6B3R - chains A and B of the 6 polymer chains in the assembly; structure by electron microscopy, 3.80 A resolution.

Chain A:
Name: Piezo-type mechanosensitive ion channel component 1
Source organism: Mus musculus
UniProt: E2JF22 (PIEZ1_MOUSE); residue numbers follow UniProt; this construct covers 1-2547
Sequence (2547 residues; row label = number of the first residue in the row):
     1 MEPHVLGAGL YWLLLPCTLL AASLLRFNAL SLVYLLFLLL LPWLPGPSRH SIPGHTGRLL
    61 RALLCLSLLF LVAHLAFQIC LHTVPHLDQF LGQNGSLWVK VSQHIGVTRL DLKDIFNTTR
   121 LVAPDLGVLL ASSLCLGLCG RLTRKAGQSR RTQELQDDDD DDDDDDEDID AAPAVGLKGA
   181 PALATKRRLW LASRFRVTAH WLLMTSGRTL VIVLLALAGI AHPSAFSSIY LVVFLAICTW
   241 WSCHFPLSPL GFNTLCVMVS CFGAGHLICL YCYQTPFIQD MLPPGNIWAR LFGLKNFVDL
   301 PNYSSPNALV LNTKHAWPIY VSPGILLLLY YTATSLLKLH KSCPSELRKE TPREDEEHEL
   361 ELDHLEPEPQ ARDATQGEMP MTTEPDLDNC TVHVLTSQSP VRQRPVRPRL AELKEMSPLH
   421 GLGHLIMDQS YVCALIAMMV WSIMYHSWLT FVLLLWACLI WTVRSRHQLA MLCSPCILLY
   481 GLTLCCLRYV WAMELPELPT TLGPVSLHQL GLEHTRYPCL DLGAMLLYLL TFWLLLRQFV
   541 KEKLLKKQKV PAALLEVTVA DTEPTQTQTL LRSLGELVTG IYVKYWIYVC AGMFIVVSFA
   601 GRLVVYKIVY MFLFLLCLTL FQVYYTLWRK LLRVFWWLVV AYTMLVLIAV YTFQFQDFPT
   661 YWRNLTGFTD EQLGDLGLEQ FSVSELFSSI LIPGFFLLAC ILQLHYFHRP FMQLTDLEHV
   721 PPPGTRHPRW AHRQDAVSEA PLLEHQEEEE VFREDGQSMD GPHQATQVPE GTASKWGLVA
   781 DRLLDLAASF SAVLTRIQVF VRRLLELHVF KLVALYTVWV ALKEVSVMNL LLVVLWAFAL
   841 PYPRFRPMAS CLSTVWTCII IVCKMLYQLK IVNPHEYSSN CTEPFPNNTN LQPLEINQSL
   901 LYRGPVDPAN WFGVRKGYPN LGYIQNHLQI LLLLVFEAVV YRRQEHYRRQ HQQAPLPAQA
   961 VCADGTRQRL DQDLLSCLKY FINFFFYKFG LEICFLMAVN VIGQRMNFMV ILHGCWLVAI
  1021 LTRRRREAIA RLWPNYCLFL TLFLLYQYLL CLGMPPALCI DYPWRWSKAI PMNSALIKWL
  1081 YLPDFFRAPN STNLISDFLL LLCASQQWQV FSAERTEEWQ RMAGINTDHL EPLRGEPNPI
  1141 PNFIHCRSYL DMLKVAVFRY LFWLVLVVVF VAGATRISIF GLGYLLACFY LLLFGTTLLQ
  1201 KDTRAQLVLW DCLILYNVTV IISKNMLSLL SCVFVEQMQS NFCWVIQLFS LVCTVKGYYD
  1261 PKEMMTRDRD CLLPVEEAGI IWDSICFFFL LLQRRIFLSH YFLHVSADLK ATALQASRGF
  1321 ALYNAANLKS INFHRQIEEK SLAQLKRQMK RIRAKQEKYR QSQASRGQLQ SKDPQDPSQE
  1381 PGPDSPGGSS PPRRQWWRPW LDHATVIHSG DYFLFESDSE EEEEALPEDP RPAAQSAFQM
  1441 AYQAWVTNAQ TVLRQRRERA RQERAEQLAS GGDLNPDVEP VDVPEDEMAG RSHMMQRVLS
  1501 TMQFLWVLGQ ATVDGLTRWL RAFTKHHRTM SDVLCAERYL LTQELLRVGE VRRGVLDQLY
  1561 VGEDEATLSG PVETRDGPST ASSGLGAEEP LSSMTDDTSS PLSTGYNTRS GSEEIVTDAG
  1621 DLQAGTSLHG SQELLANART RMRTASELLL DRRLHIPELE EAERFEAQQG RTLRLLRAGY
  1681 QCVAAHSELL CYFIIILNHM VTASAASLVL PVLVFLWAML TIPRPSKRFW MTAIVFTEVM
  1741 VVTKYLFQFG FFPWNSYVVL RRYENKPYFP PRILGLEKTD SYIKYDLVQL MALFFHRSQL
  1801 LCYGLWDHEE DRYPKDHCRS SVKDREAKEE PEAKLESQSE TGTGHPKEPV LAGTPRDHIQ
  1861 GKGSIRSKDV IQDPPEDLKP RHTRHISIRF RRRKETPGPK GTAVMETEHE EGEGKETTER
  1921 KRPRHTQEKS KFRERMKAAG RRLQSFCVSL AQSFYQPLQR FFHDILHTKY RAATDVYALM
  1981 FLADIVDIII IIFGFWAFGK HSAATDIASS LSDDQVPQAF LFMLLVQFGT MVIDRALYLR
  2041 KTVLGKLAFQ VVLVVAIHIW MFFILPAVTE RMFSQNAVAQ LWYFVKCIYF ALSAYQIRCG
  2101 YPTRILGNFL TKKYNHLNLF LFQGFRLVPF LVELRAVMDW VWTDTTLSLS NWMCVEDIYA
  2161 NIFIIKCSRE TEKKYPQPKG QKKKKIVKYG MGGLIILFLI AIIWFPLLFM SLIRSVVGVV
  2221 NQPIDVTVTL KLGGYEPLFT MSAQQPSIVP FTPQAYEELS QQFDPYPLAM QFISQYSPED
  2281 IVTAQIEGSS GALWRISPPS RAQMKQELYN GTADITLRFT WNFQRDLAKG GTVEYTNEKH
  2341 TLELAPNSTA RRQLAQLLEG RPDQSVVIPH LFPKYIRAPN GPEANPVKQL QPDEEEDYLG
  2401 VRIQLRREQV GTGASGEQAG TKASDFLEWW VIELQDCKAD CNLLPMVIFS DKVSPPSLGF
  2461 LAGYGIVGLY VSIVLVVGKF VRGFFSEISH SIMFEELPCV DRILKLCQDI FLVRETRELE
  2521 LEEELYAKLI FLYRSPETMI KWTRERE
Unresolved in the structure: 1-576, 601-604, 718-781, 876-879, 887-891, 1366-1492, 1579-1654, 1808-1951, 1998-2014, 2066-2074, 2412-2423, 2457-2462, 2547
Cystine bridges: Cys881-Cys1059
Swiss-Prot annotation at these positions:
  - modified residue (Phosphoserine): Ser758, Ser1385, Ser1390, Ser1627, Ser1631, Ser1646
  - glycosylation: Asn94 (N-linked (GlcNAc...) asparagine)
From the paper describing this entry:
  - self-association interface (contacts with another copy of this molecule); pairs are residue here / residue on that copy: Glu2257-Arg1762 (salt bridge)
  - specificity-determining residues: Glu2487, Glu2537 (proposed by the authors, not directly observed)

Chain B:
Name: Piezo-type mechanosensitive ion channel component 1, unknown fragment
Source organism: Mus musculus
Sequence (16 residues; row label = number of the first residue in the row; X marks 16 residues of unknown identity (built as UNK)):
     1 XXXXXXXXXX XXXXXX

Chain A / chain B interface:
Chain A side of the interface, 10 residues: Tyr1359, Ser1362, Glu2523, Tyr2526, Ala2527, Lys2528, Ile2530, Phe2531, Lys2541, Trp2542

In short:
Chain A and chain B make no direct contact in this assembly. The paper reports specificity determinants
Glu2487(A) and Glu2537(A); a self-association interface involving Glu2257(A).
Here chain A is Piezo-type mechanosensitive ion channel component 1 and chain B is Piezo-type mechanosensitive
ion channel component 1, unknown fragment, both from Mus musculus. Entry 6B3R (Structure of the
mechanosensitive channel Piezo1) was determined by electron microscopy.
